Entry 6EUX (X-ray diffraction, 2.05 A resolution); this record covers chain A.

Chain A:
Name: Polymerase basic protein 2
From: Influenza B virus (B/Memphis/13/2003)
Notes: fragment: cap-midlink double domain (residues 249-540)
Reference sequence: Q5V8X3 (Q5V8X3_9INFB); residue numbers follow UniProt; this construct covers 249-540
Chain sequence (292 residues; row label = number of the first residue in the row):
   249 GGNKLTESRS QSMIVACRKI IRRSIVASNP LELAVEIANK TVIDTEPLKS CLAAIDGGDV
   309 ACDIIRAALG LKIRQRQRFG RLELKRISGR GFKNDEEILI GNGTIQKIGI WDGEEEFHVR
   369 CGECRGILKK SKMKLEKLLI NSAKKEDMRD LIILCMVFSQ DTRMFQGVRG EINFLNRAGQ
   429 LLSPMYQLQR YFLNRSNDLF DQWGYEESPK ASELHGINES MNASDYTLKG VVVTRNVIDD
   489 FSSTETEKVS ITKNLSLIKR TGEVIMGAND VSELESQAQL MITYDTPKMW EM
Disordered / not traced: 249-257, 275-277, 288-307, 319-323, 490-498, 520-540
Disulfide bonds: Cys-265/Cys-310
Residues lining bound ligands: BYB ((2S,3S)-3-[[5-fluoranyl-2-(5-fluoranyl-1H-pyrazolo[3,4-b]pyridin-3-yl)pyrimidin-4-yl]amino]bicyclo[2.2.2]octane-2-carboxylic acid): Gln-325, Arg-326, Phe-327, Arg-334, Lys-341, Trp-359, Glu-363, Phe-365, Lys-378, Phe-406, Gln-408, Met-433, Tyr-434, Glu-511, Val-512
From the paper describing this entry:
  - binding site for BYB: Arg-334, Lys-341, Trp-359, Glu-363, Lys-378, Phe-406, Val-512

In short:
Ligands of chain A: compound BYB. From the paper: a binding site for BYB at Arg-334, Lys-341 and Trp-359 among
others.
Chain A is Polymerase basic protein 2 (Influenza B virus (B/Memphis/13/2003)); the structure, Structure of the
midlink and cap-binding domains of influenza B polymerase PB2 subunit with a bound ..., was determined by
X-ray diffraction.
